PDB entry 3MJ9 | X-ray diffraction, 2.95 A resolution | chains L and H of the 3 polymer chains in the assembly

[Chain L]
Protein: Stimulatory hamster antibody HL4E10 fab light chain
Source organism: Cricetulus migratorius
Notes: antibody fragment or engineered binder
Amino-acid sequence (213 residues; numbered 1 to 215 plus 3 insertion-coded residues; 5 numbers in that range are skipped by the numbering (no residue carries them; nothing is unmodelled there); the number before each row is that of its first residue; a row labelled like 95A-95B holds insertion residues (95A, then the next letters in order)):
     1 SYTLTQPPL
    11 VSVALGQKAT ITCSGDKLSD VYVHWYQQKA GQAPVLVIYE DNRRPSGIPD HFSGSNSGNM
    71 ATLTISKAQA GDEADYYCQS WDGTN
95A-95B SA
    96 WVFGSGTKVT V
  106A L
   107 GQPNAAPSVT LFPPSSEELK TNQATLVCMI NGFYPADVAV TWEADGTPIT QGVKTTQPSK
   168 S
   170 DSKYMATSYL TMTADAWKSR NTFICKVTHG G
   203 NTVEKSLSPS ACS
Disordered / not traced: 1, 213-215
Disulfides: Cys-23/Cys-88, Cys-134/Cys-194

[Chain H]
Protein: Stimulatory hamster antibody HL4E10 fab heavy chain
Source organism: Cricetulus migratorius
Notes: antibody fragment or engineered binder
Amino-acid sequence (223 residues; row label = number of the first residue in the row; note: 13 numbers in that range are skipped by the numbering (no residue carries them; nothing is unmodelled there); a row labelled like 82A-82C holds insertion residues (82A, then the next letters in order)):
     1 QVQLKESGPG LLQPSQTLSL TCTVSGISLS DYGVHWVRQA PGKGLEWMGI IGHAGGTDYN
    61 SNLKSRVSIS RDTSKSQVFL KL
82A-82C NSL
    83 QQEDTAMYFC ARHFYTYFDV WGQGIQVTVS SATTTAPSVY PLAPACDSTT STTNTVTLGC
   143 LVKGYFPEPV TV
   156 SW
   162 NSGALTSG
   171 VHTFPSVLHS
   183 GLYSLSSSVT VPSSTW
   200 P
   202 SQ
   205 TVTCNVAHPA SSTKVDKKI
   226 VPGDGSGC
Disordered / not traced: 128-135, 229-233
Disulfides: Cys-22/Cys-92, Cys-142/Cys-208

[How chain L and chain H interact]
Pairs across the interface (69):
  Tyr-32(L) / Thr-98(H)
  His-34(L) / Thr-98(H)  hydrogen bond (side chain-backbone)
  His-34(L) / Tyr-99(H)
  Tyr-36(L) / Tyr-99(H)
  Tyr-36(L) / Phe-100(H)  hydrogen bond (side chain-backbone)
  Tyr-36(L) / Trp-103(H)
  Gln-38(L) / Gln-39(H)  hydrogen bond
  Gln-38(L) / Phe-91(H)
  Ala-43(L) / Phe-91(H)  hydrophobic
  Ala-43(L) / Gly-104(H)
  Pro-44(L) / Trp-103(H)
  Leu-46(L) / Tyr-99(H)  hydrophobic
  Tyr-49(L) / Tyr-99(H)
  Glu-50(L) / Tyr-99(H)
  Tyr-87(L) / Gln-39(H)  hydrogen bond
  Tyr-87(L) / Gly-44(H)
  Gln-89(L) / Tyr-99(H)
  Gln-89(L) / Phe-100(H)
  Asn-95(L) / Ser-61(H)
  Ser-95A(L) / Asp-58(H)
  Ala-95B(L) / Trp-47(H)  hydrophobic
  Trp-96(L) / His-35(H)
  Trp-96(L) / Trp-47(H)
  Trp-96(L) / Ile-50(H)  hydrophobic
  Trp-96(L) / His-95(H)
  Phe-98(L) / Val-37(H)  hydrophobic
  Phe-98(L) / Leu-45(H)
  Phe-98(L) / Trp-103(H)  hydrophobic
  Phe-118(L) / Leu-124(H)  hydrophobic
  Phe-118(L) / Ala-125(H)
  Phe-118(L) / Thr-139(H)
  Pro-119(L) / Ala-125(H)
  Pro-119(L) / Ala-127(H)  hydrophobic
  Ser-121(L) / Tyr-122(H)
  Ser-121(L) / Pro-123(H)
  Glu-123(L) / Val-121(H)
  Glu-123(L) / Tyr-122(H)
  Glu-123(L) / Pro-123(H)
  Glu-123(L) / Lys-221(H)  salt bridge
  Glu-124(L) / Tyr-122(H)
  Glu-124(L) / Lys-145(H)  salt bridge
  Thr-127(L) / Tyr-122(H)
  Gln-129(L) / Lys-145(H)  hydrogen bond
  Thr-131(L) / Leu-143(H)
  Thr-131(L) / Lys-145(H)
  Val-133(L) / Leu-124(H)  hydrophobic
  Val-133(L) / Leu-143(H)  hydrophobic
  Met-135(L) / Phe-174(H)  hydrophobic
  Met-135(L) / Ser-188(H)
  Met-135(L) / Ser-189(H)
  Ile-136(L) / Phe-174(H)
  Asn-137(L) / His-172(H)  hydrogen bond
  Lys-160(L) / Val-177(H)
  Lys-160(L) / Ser-186(H)  hydrogen bond
  Thr-162(L) / Pro-175(H)
  Thr-162(L) / Val-177(H)
  Gln-163(L) / Pro-175(H)
  Ser-165(L) / Pro-175(H)
  Met-174(L) / Thr-173(H)
  Met-174(L) / Phe-174(H)  hydrophobic
  Met-174(L) / Pro-175(H)
  Ala-175(L) / Phe-174(H)
  Thr-176(L) / Phe-174(H)
  Thr-176(L) / Ser-188(H)
  Tyr-178(L) / Val-177(H)  hydrophobic
  Tyr-178(L) / Leu-187(H)
  Tyr-178(L) / Ser-188(H)  hydrogen bond
  Leu-209(L) / Ala-127(H)
  Ser-212(L) / Ala-127(H)  hydrogen bond (side chain-backbone)
Interface residues without a listed pair, chain L (39 interface residues in all): Gln-42
Interface residues without a listed pair, chain H (43 interface residues in all): Glu-46, Asp-101, Gln-105, Pro-126, Leu-140, Ser-176, His-179, Ser-190

[In short]
39 residues of chain L and 43 residues of chain H are in contact, with 9 hydrogen bonds and 2 salt bridges.
Polar pairs include Glu-123(L)/Lys-221(H), Glu-124(L)/Lys-145(H) and His-34(L)/Thr-98(H).
Here chain L is Stimulatory hamster antibody HL4E10 fab light chain and chain H is Stimulatory hamster
antibody HL4E10 fab heavy chain, both from Cricetulus migratorius. Entry 3MJ9 (Crystal structure of JAML in
complex with the stimulatory antibody HL4E10) was determined by X-ray diffraction.
